PDB entry 6HHD | X-ray diffraction, 2.10 A resolution | chains A and B of the 4 polymer chains in the assembly

== Chain A ==
Protein: Major prion protein
Organism: Mus musculus
Reference sequence: P04925 (PRIO_MOUSE); residues 119-226 here correspond to UniProt positions 118-225 (UniProt number = residue number - 1)
Amino-acid sequence (108 residues; numbered 119 to 226; the number before each row is that of its first residue):
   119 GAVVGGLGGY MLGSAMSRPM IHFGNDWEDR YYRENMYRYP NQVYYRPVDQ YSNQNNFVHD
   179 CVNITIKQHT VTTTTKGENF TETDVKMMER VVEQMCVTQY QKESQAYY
Cystine bridges: Cys-179/Cys-214
Curated features (UniProtKB/Swiss-Prot):
  - glycosylation (N-linked (GlcNAc...) asparagine): Asn-181, Asn-197

== Chain B ==
Protein: Nanobody 484
Organism: Camelus dromedarius
Notes: antibody fragment or engineered binder
Amino-acid sequence (124 residues; numbered 1 to 124; the number before each row is that of its first residue):
     1 QVQLQESGGG LVQPGGSLRL SCAASGRTFS SYNMGWFRQA PGKGREFVAS ITSSGDKSDY
    61 TDSVKGRFTI SRDNAKNTMY LQMNNLKPED TATYYCARGL GIYIIRARGG YDHWGQGTQV
   121 TVSS
Cystine bridges: Cys-22/Cys-96

== How chain A and chain B interact ==
Pairs across the interface (25):
  Gly-123(A) / Gly-101(B)
  Gly-123(A) / Ile-102(B)  hydrogen bond (backbone-backbone)
  Gly-123(A) / Tyr-103(B)
  Leu-125(A) / Leu-100(B)
  Leu-125(A) / Ile-105(B)  hydrophobic
  Leu-125(A) / Gly-109(B)
  Tyr-128(A) / Ile-105(B)
  Arg-164(A) / Ile-105(B)
  Arg-164(A) / Ala-107(B)
  Arg-164(A) / Gly-109(B)
  Asp-167(A) / Arg-108(B)  salt bridge
  Gln-168(A) / Ala-107(B)
  Gln-168(A) / Arg-108(B)  hydrogen bond (backbone-backbone)
  Gln-168(A) / Gly-109(B)  hydrogen bond (side chain-backbone)
  Tyr-169(A) / Ala-107(B)
  Ser-170(A) / Glu-46(B)
  Asn-173(A) / Asp-62(B)  hydrogen bond
  Asn-174(A) / Thr-61(B)
  Asn-174(A) / Arg-106(B)  hydrogen bond
  His-177(A) / Arg-106(B)
  Asp-178(A) / Ile-105(B)
  Asp-178(A) / Arg-106(B)  hydrogen bond (side chain-backbone)
  Asp-178(A) / Ala-107(B)  hydrogen bond (side chain-backbone)
  Ile-182(A) / Ile-105(B)  hydrophobic
  Lys-185(A) / Tyr-103(B)
Also at the interface, not in a pair above, chain A (18 interface residues in all): Val-122, Gly-124, Asn-181, Val-189
Also at the interface, not in a pair above, chain B (15 interface residues in all): Asp-59, Ile-104, Gly-110
The authors on this interface:
  - epitope / paratope residues, chain A: Gly-123(A), Leu-125(A)

== Summary ==
18 residues of chain A and 15 residues of chain B are in contact; the contacts include 7 hydrogen bonds and 1
salt bridge. Among the polar pairs are Asp-167(A)/Arg-108(B), Gln-168(A)/Gly-109(B) and Asn-173(A)/Asp-62(B).
From the paper: epitope/paratope residues Gly-123(A) and Leu-125(A).
Chain A is Major prion protein (Mus musculus) and chain B is Nanobody 484 (Camelus dromedarius); the
structure, Mouse Prion Protein in complex with Nanobody 484, was determined by X-ray diffraction (same
publication as 6HEQ).
